PDB entry 7CPN | X-ray diffraction, 2.28 A resolution | chains A and B

# Chain A (and B)
Protein: Trans, polycis-polyprenyl diphosphate synthase ((2Z, 6E)-farnesyl diphosphate specific)
Source organism: Thermobifida fusca (strain YX)
Notes: EC 2.5.1.88; chain B of this document is another copy of the same molecule, construct and numbering; everything in this record applies to it too
Reference sequence: Q47RM6 (DPDP_THEFY); numbering as in UniProt (aligned over 1-282)
Chain sequence (282 residues; each row starts with the number of its first residue):
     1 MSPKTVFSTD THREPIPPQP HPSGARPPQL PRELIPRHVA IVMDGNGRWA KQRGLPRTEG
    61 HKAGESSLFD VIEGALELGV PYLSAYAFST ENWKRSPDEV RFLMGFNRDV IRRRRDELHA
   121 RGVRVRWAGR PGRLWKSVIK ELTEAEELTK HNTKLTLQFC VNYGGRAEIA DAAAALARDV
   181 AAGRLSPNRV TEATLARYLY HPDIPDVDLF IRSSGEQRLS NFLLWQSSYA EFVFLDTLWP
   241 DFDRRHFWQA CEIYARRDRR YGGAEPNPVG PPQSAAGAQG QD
Not modelled in the structure: 1-25, 264-282 (chain B: 1-25, 258-282)
Swiss-Prot annotation at these positions:
  - active site: Asp44, Asn92 (Proton acceptor)
  - binding site (Mg(2+)): Asp44, Glu231
  - binding site (substrate): Gly45 to Arg48, Trp49, Arg57, His61, Ser89 to Glu91, Trp93, Arg95, Arg212, Arg218 to Ser220

# Chain A / chain B interface
Pairs across the interface (83):
  Glu91(A) with Tyr229(B), hydrogen bond
  Arg130(A) with Glu192(B), salt bridge
  Arg166(A) with Glu192(B); Asp206(B), salt bridge; Trp225(B), hydrogen bond (side chain-backbone); Gln226(B); Ser228(B)
  Ala167(A) with Glu192(B)
  Ile169(A) with Ile169(B), hydrophobic; Leu195(B), hydrophobic; Trp225(B), hydrophobic
  Ala170(A) with Thr191(B); Glu192(B)
  Ala173(A) with Val190(B)
  Ala174(A) with Val190(B)
  Leu176(A) with Ala177(B), hydrophobic
  Ala177(A) with Val180(B); Pro187(B); Val190(B), hydrophobic
  Arg178(A) with Pro187(B)
  Val180(A) with Ala177(B); Ala181(B), hydrophobic
  Ala181(A) with Pro187(B), hydrophobic
  Pro187(A) with Ala174(B); Ala177(B); Arg178(B); Ala181(B), hydrophobic
  Asn188(A) with Arg178(B)
  Val190(A) with Ala170(B); Ala174(B), hydrophobic
  Thr191(A) with Ala170(B)
  Glu192(A) with Arg166(B); Ala167(B), hydrogen bond (side chain-backbone); Ala170(B)
  Leu195(A) with Ile169(B), hydrophobic
  Asp206(A) with Arg166(B), salt bridge
  Gln217(A) with Glu231(B); Phe232(B), hydrogen bond (side chain-backbone); Arg257(B)
  Arg218(A) with Tyr229(B), hydrogen bond (side chain-backbone); Ala230(B); Glu231(B), salt bridge; Phe232(B)
  Leu219(A) with Ser228(B); Phe232(B)
  Ser220(A) with Ser228(B), hydrogen bond (backbone-backbone)
  Asn221(A) with Ser228(B), hydrogen bond; Tyr229(B), hydrogen bond
  Leu224(A) with Leu224(B); Ser228(B)
  Trp225(A) with Arg166(B), hydrogen bond (backbone-side chain); Ile169(B), hydrophobic
  Gln226(A) with Arg166(B)
  Ser228(A) with Arg166(B); Leu219(B); Ser220(B), hydrogen bond (backbone-backbone); Asn221(B), hydrogen bond; Leu224(B)
  Tyr229(A) with Ser89(B); Glu91(B), hydrogen bond; Ser220(B); Asn221(B)
  Ala230(A) with Arg218(B)
  Glu231(A) with Gln217(B); Arg218(B), salt bridge
  Phe232(A) with Gln217(B), hydrogen bond (backbone-backbone); Arg218(B); Leu219(B), hydrophobic
  Phe234(A) with Gln217(B); Phe234(B), hydrophobic
  Arg257(A) with Gln217(B)
  Asp258(A) with Arg218(B), hydrogen bond (backbone-side chain)
  Arg260(A) with Arg48(B); Glu216(B), salt bridge; Arg218(B)
  Tyr261(A) with Glu91(B); Lys94(B), hydrogen bond (backbone-side chain)
  Gly262(A) with Glu91(B); Asn92(B), hydrogen bond (backbone-side chain); Arg95(B), hydrogen bond (backbone-side chain)
  Gly263(A) with Glu91(B); Lys94(B); Arg95(B)
Interface residues without a listed pair, chain A (43 interface residues in all): Trp93, Ser227, Arg259
Interface residues without a listed pair, chain B (39 interface residues in all): Ala173, Leu176

# Overview
Chain A and chain B form an interface of 43 and 39 residues respectively; the contacts include 17 hydrogen
bonds and 6 salt bridges. Polar contacts include Arg130(A)-Glu192(B), Arg166(A)-Asp206(B) and
Arg218(A)-Glu231(B).
Chain A and chain B are both Trans, polycis-polyprenyl diphosphate synthase ((2Z, 6E)-farnesyl diphosphate
specific) (Thermobifida fusca (strain YX)); the structure, Crystal structure of dodecaprenyl diphosphate
synthase from thermobifida fusca, was determined by X-ray diffraction, deposited together with 7CPM.
